Entry 9KNK (X-ray diffraction, 3.29 A resolution); this record covers chains A and C of the 3 polymer chains in the assembly.

[Chain A (and C)]
Molecule: PHA synthase
Source organism: Aeromonas caviae
Notes: chain C of this document is another copy of the same molecule, construct and numbering; everything in this record applies to it too
UniProtKB: O32471 (O32471_AERCA); residues 1-594 here = UniProt positions 1-594
Chain sequence (596 residues; row label = number of the first residue in the row; numbers below 1 keep their minus sign (Gly-1 is residue -1)):
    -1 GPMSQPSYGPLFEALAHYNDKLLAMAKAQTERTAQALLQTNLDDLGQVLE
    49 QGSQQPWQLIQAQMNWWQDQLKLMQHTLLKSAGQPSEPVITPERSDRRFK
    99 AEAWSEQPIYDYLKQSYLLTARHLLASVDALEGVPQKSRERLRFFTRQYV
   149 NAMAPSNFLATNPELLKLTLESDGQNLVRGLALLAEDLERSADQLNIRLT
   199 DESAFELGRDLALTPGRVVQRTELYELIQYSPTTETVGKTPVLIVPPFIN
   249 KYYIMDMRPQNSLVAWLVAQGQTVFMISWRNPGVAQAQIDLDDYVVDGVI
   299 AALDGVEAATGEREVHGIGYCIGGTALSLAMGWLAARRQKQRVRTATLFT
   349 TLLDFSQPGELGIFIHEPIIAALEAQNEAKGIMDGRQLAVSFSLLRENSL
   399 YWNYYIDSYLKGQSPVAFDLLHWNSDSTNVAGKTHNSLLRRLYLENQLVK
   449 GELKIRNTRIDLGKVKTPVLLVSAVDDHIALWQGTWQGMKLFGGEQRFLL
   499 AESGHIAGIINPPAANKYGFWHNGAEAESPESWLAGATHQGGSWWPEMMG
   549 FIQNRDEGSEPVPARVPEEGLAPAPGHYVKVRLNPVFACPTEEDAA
Unresolved in the structure: -1 to 4, 43-50, 80-103, 170-171, 198-201, 555-556, 586-594 (chain C: -1 to 4, 44-51, 80-103, 168-171, 197-200, 359-360, 396, 457, 522-524, 555-557, 584-594)
Differences from the reference sequence: expression tag (-1 to 0)

[How chain A and chain C interact]
Pairs across the interface - 15 pairs, chain A then chain C:
  Arg219(A) - Leu35(C)
  Arg219(A) - Leu36(C)
  Thr220(A) - Leu35(C)
  Glu221(A) - Leu35(C)
  Arg278(A) - Leu35(C)  hydrogen bond (side chain-backbone)
  Arg278(A) - Thr38(C)
  Gly281(A) - Leu40(C)
  Val282(A) - Leu40(C)
  Val282(A) - Asp41(C)
  Val282(A) - Asp42(C)
  Val282(A) - Leu43(C)
  Ala283(A) - Asp42(C)
  His575(A) - Leu36(C)
  Tyr576(A) - Leu35(C)
  Val579(A) - Leu40(C)  hydrophobic
Also at the interface, not in a pair above, chain A (14 interface residues in all): Asn279, Pro280, Asn427, Leu581

[Summary]
14 residues of chain A face 7 of chain C across their interface, with 1 hydrogen bond. The hydrogen-bonded
pair is Arg278(A)-Leu35(C).
Chain A and chain C are both PHA synthase (Aeromonas caviae); the structure, Crystal structure of full-length
PHA synthase (PhaC) from Aeromonas caviae, was determined by X-ray diffraction, deposited together with 9KNJ
and 9KNL.
